PDB entry 1SZG | X-ray diffraction, 2.70 A resolution | chains A and B

== Chain A (and B) ==
Protein: Cytochrome b2, mitochondrial
Source organism: Saccharomyces cerevisiae
Notes: EC 1.1.2.3; chain B of this document is another copy of the same molecule, construct and numbering; everything in this record applies to it too
Reference sequence: P00175 (CYB2_YEAST); residues 1-511 here correspond to UniProt positions 81-591 (UniProt number = residue number + 80)
Amino-acid sequence (511 residues; numbered 1 to 511; the number before each row is that of its first residue):
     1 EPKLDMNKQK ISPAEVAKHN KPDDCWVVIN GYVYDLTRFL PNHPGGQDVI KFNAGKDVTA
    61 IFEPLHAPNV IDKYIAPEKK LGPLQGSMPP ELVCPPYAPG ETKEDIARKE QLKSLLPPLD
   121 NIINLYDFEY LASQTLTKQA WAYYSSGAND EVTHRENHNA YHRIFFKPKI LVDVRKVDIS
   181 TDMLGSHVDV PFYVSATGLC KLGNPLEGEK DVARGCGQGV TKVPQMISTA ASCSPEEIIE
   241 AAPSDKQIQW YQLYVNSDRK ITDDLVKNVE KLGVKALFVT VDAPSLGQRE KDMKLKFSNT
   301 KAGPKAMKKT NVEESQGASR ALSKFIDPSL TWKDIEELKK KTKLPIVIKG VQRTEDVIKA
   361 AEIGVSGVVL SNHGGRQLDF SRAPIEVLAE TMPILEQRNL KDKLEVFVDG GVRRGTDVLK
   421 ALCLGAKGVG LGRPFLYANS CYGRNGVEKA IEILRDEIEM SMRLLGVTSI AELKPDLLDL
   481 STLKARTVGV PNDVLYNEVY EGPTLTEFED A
Unresolved in the structure: 1-99, 301-320 (chain B: 1-101, 300-322)
Differences from the reference sequence: engineered mutation Gly-198 (Ala278 in P00175), Ala-230 (Leu310 in P00175)
Ligand contacts: N-sulfo-flavin mononucleotide (FNS): Tyr-143, Tyr-144, Ser-195, Ala-196, Thr-197, Gly-198, Met-226, Ser-228, Ala-230, Gln-252, Tyr-254, Thr-280, Lys-349, Ser-371, His-373, Gly-374, Arg-376, Asp-409, Gly-410, Gly-411, Arg-413, Gly-430, Leu-431, Gly-432, Arg-433, Pro-434, Leu-436
UniProt features mapped onto this chain:
  - active site: His-373 (Proton acceptor)
  - binding site (heme b): His-43, His-66, Tyr-97, Gln-139, Tyr-143, Lys-296
  - binding site (pyruvate): Tyr-143, Tyr-254, His-373, Arg-376
  - binding site (FMN): Ser-228, Gln-252, Thr-280, Lys-349, Asp-409 to Arg-413, Gly-432, Arg-433

== How chain A and chain B interact ==
Residue-residue contacts (108):
  Asp-120(A) with Phe-297(B)
  Asn-121(A) with Phe-297(B)
  Ile-123(A) with Glu-290(B); Met-293(B), hydrophobic; Lys-294(B); Phe-297(B), hydrophobic
  Asn-124(A) with Glu-290(B)
  Val-152(A) with Pro-491(B)
  Arg-155(A) with Pro-491(B); Asn-492(B), hydrogen bond (side chain-backbone)
  Glu-156(A) with Pro-491(B)
  Asn-159(A) with Val-488(B); Pro-491(B)
  His-162(A) with Phe-380(B); Val-488(B)
  Arg-163(A) with Val-488(B), hydrogen bond (side chain-backbone)
  Ile-164(A) with Phe-380(B)
  Phe-165(A) with Phe-380(B); Ser-381(B); Arg-382(B); Arg-486(B)
  Phe-166(A) with Leu-378(B), hydrophobic; Asp-379(B); Phe-380(B), hydrogen bond (backbone-backbone); Arg-382(B)
  Lys-167(A) with Arg-353(B); Glu-355(B), salt bridge; Arg-382(B)
  Pro-168(A) with Gln-352(B); Arg-353(B); Asp-356(B); Leu-378(B), hydrophobic
  Lys-169(A) with Arg-353(B); Asp-356(B)
  Ile-170(A) with Val-281(B); Asp-282(B); Trp-332(B); Gly-350(B); Gln-352(B); Asp-356(B), hydrogen bond (backbone-side chain)
  Leu-171(A) with Val-281(B), hydrophobic; Leu-330(B); Thr-331(B); Trp-332(B), hydrophobic; Ile-335(B), hydrophobic
  Val-172(A) with Pro-328(B); Leu-330(B)
  Asp-173(A) with Pro-328(B); Ser-329(B)
  Val-174(A) with Pro-284(B), hydrophobic; Pro-328(B), hydrogen bond (backbone-backbone)
  Arg-175(A) with Pro-328(B), hydrogen bond (backbone-backbone); Ser-329(B)
  Arg-414(A) with Asn-149(B); Asp-150(B), salt bridge; Glu-290(B), salt bridge
  Lys-420(A) with Phe-380(B)
  Glu-457(A) with Gln-288(B)
  Met-460(A) with Ser-285(B); Leu-286(B); Gln-288(B)
  Ser-461(A) with Leu-378(B)
  Arg-463(A) with Ser-285(B)
  Leu-464(A) with Pro-284(B); Ser-285(B); Gln-377(B); Leu-378(B), hydrophobic
  Asp-479(A) with Arg-382(B), salt bridge; Glu-386(B); Arg-486(B), salt bridge
  Ser-481(A) with Lys-484(B), hydrogen bond
  Thr-482(A) with Lys-484(B); Arg-486(B), hydrogen bond
  Ala-485(A) with Arg-486(B); Thr-487(B); Val-488(B), hydrogen bond (backbone-backbone)
  Arg-486(A) with Val-488(B); Val-490(B)
  Thr-487(A) with Thr-487(B); Val-488(B), hydrogen bond (backbone-backbone); Gly-489(B); Val-490(B), hydrogen bond (backbone-backbone)
  Val-488(A) with Val-490(B), hydrophobic
  Val-494(A) with Pro-503(B)
  Leu-495(A) with Pro-503(B), hydrophobic; Thr-504(B); Leu-505(B)
  Glu-498(A) with Leu-505(B)
  Val-499(A) with Leu-505(B), hydrophobic
  Leu-505(A) with Tyr-126(B); Asp-127(B)
  Thr-506(A) with Asn-121(B); Asp-127(B), hydrogen bond (backbone-side chain); Tyr-130(B)
  Glu-507(A) with Pro-117(B)
  Phe-508(A) with Gln-111(B); Leu-115(B); Leu-116(B), hydrophobic; Tyr-130(B), hydrophobic; Leu-131(B), hydrophobic; Gln-134(B); Thr-135(B)
  Glu-509(A) with Ser-114(B); Leu-115(B), hydrogen bond (backbone-backbone); Leu-116(B); Pro-117(B); Pro-118(B)
  Ala-511(A) with Leu-115(B), hydrophobic
Interface residues without a listed pair, chain A (52 interface residues in all): Tyr-126, Asp-150, Glu-290, Thr-416, Leu-465, Asp-476
Interface residues without a listed pair, chain B (64 interface residues in all): Ile-122, Val-152, Thr-153, Glu-156, Ile-348, Val-351, Asp-493, Val-494, Leu-495, Gly-502

== Summary ==
52 residues of chain A face 64 of chain B across their interface, with 13 hydrogen bonds and 5 salt bridges.
Polar pairs include Lys-167(A)/Glu-355(B), Arg-414(A)/Asp-150(B) and Arg-414(A)/Glu-290(B). Ligands of chain
A: N-sulfo-flavin mononucleotide.
Both chains are Cytochrome b2, mitochondrial (Saccharomyces cerevisiae). Entry 1SZG (A198G:L230A
flavocytochrome b2 with sulfite bound) was determined by X-ray diffraction together with 1SZE and 1SZF from
the same study.
